PDB entry 9ERI | electron microscopy, 3.30 A resolution | chains B and G of the 6 polymer chains in the assembly

== Chain B ==
Protein: Na(+)-translocating ferredoxin:NAD(+) oxidoreductase complex subunit B
From: Acetobacterium woodii DSM 1030
Notes: EC 7.2.1.2
UniProtKB: H6LC27 (RNFB_ACEWD); numbering as in UniProt (aligned over 1-333)
Amino-acid sequence (333 residues; row label = number of the first residue in the row):
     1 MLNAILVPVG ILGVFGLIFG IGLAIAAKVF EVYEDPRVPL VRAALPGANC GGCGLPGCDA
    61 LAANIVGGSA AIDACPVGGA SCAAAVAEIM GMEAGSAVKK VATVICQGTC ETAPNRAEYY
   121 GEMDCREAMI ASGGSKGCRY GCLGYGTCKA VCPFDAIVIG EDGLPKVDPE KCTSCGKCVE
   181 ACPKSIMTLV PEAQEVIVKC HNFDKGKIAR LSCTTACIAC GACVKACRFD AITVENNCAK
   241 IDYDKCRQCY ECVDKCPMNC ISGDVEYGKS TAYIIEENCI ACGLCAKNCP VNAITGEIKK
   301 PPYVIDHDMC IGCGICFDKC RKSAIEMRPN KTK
Swiss-Prot annotation at these positions:
  - region: M1 to A27 (Hydrophobic)
  - binding site ([4Fe-4S] cluster): C50, C53, C58, C75, C138, C142, C148, C152, C172, C175, C178, C182, C217, C220, C223, C227, C246, C249, C252, C256 and 8 more in UniProt
Ion coordination: 4Fe-4S cluster Fe site 1: C50, C53, C58, C75; 4Fe-4S cluster Fe site 2: C106, C138, C200, C213; 4Fe-4S cluster Fe site 3: C125, C142, C148, C182; 4Fe-4S cluster Fe site 4: C152, C172, C175, C178; 4Fe-4S cluster Fe site 5: C217, C220, C223, C256, C260; 4Fe-4S cluster Fe site 6: C227, C246, C249, C252; 4Fe-4S cluster Fe site 7: C279, C282, C320; 4Fe-4S cluster Fe site 8: C289, C313
Ligand contacts:
  - 4Fe-4S cluster (SF4), molecule 1: L45, P46, G47, A48, N49, C50, C53, G57, C58, L61, C75, P76, V77
  - 4Fe-4S cluster (SF4), molecule 2: A102, C152, P153, F154, A156, I157, V167, K171, C172, T173, S174, C175, G176, K177, C178, L189
  - 4Fe-4S cluster (SF4), molecule 3: C106, Q107, G108, A113, K136, C138, Y140, G141, K199, C200, H201, N202, S212, C213, T215, A216
  - 4Fe-4S cluster (SF4), molecule 4: C125, C142, L143, G144, Y145, G146, T147, C148, P165, C182, P183, K184, I186, M187
  - 4Fe-4S cluster (SF4), molecule 5: V196, C227, F229, A231, I232, I241, C246, R247, Q248, C249, Y250, E251, C252
  - 4Fe-4S cluster (SF4), molecule 6: V198, C217, I218, A219, C220, G221, A222, C223, V234, A239, K255, C256, P257, M258, C260, I261
  - 4Fe-4S cluster (SF4), molecule 7: I274, C279, C282, G283, L284, C285, Y303, K319, C320, R321
  - 4Fe-4S cluster (SF4), molecule 8: C289, P290, C310, I311, C313, I315, C316

== Chain G ==
Protein: Na(+)-translocating ferredoxin:NAD(+) oxidoreductase complex subunit G
From: Acetobacterium woodii DSM 1030
Notes: EC 7.2.1.2
UniProtKB: H6LC30 (RNFG_ACEWD); residues 1-207 here = UniProt positions 1-207
Amino-acid sequence (207 residues; numbered 1 to 207; the number before each row is that of its first residue):
     1 METKEKVQID WKVVFKLGLI LFVISAVAAC ALALTNYVTA GTIEEMNVQT NTVARQEVLP
    61 KAADFEAVPA KDVEKIASEI GMEKPEELLE VYIGKSNGEV VGYTVKTGPT SGYAGEVQVL
   121 TGISADGVIT GITIIKSNET PGLGAKASGV WNDQFTGKSA KEELVVVKGT TKEGSNEIQA
   181 ITGSTITSKA VTSGVNMSIQ VYQNLSK
Swiss-Prot annotation at these positions:
  - modified residue: T185 (FMN phosphoryl threonine)
Glycans and other covalent adducts: flavin mononucleotide (FMN) linked to T185
Ligand contacts: FMN (flavin mononucleotide): Y113, E139, T140, L143, G144, K168, G183, S184, I186, T187
Reported in the primary citation:
  - binding site for flavin mononucleotide: Y113, T185
  - mutagenesis - Y113A, T185A: abolished growth
  - mutagenesis - Y113A, T185A: abolished catalytic activity

== Interface between chain B and chain G ==
Residue-residue contacts (18; chain B residue first):
  M1(B) with Y37(G)
  A4(B) with A33(G)
  P8(B) with A29(G)
  V9(B) with A26(G); A29(G), hydrophobic; C30(G)
  L12(B) with S25(G); A29(G), hydrophobic
  G13(B) with F22(G)
  G16(B) with L21(G)
  L17(B) with G18(G)
  G20(B) with L21(G)
  A24(B) with V14(G), hydrophobic; L17(G), hydrophobic
  K28(B) with T3(G), hydrogen bond; K6(G); V7(G)
  E31(B) with T3(G)
Other interface residues (no listed pair), chain B (15 interface residues in all): I5, I21, I25
Other interface residues (no listed pair), chain G (15 interface residues in all): L19

== Overview ==
The chain B/chain G interface involves 15 residues from each chain, with 1 hydrogen bond. Its one
hydrogen-bonded contact is K28(B)-T3(G). Ligands of chain B: 8 copies of 4Fe-4S cluster. Covalently linked
flavin mononucleotide: at T185(G). From the paper: a binding site for flavin mononucleotide at Y113(G) and
T185(G); Y113A and T185A of chain G abolish growth.
Here chain B is Na(+)-translocating ferredoxin:NAD(+) oxidoreductase complex subunit B and chain G is
Na(+)-translocating ferredoxin:NAD(+) oxidoreductase complex subunit G, both from Acetobacterium woodii DSM
1030. Entry 9ERI (Cryo-EM structure of sodium pumping Rnf complex from Acetobacterium woodii bound to NADH)
was determined by electron microscopy (same publication as 9ERJ, 9ERK and 9ERL).
